8ID3 - chains B and S of the 5 polymer chains in the assembly; structure by electron microscopy, 3.10 A resolution.

[Chain B]
Name: Guanine nucleotide-binding protein G(I)/G(S)/G(T) subunit beta-1
From: Homo sapiens
UniProtKB: P62873 (GBB1_HUMAN); residues 2-340 here = UniProt positions 2-340
Amino-acid sequence (339 residues; numbered 2 to 340; the number before each row is that of its first residue):
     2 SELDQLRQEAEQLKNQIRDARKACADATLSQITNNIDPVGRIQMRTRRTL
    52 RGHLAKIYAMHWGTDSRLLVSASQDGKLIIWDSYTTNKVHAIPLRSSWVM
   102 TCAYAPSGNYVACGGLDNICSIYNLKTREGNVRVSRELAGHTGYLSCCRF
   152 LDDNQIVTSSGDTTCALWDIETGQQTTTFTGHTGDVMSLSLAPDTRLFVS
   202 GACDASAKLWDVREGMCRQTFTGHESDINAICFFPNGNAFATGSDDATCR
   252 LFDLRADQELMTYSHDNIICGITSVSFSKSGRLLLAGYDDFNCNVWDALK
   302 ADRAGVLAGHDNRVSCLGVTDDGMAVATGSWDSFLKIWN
UniProt features mapped onto this chain:
  - modified residue: Ser2 (N-acetylserine), His266 (Phosphohistidine)
  - natural variant: Leu30 (L30F: In MRD42; uncertain significance), Arg52 (R52G: In MRD42), Gly64 (G64V: In MRD42), Asp76 (D76E: In MRD42; D76G: In MRD42), Gly77 (G77S: In MRD42), Lys78 (K78R: In MRD42), Ile80 (I80N: In MRD42; I80T: In MRD42), His91 (H91R: In MRD42; uncertain significance), Ala92 (A92T: In MRD42), Pro94 (P94S: In MRD42), Leu95 (L95P: In MRD42), Arg96 (R96L: In MRD42), 5 further natural variant entries in UniProt

[Chain S]
Name: scFv16
From: Homo sapiens
Notes: antibody fragment or engineered binder
Amino-acid sequence (285 residues; row label = number of the first residue in the row; numbers below 1 keep their minus sign (Met-36 is residue -36)):
   -36 MLLVNQSHQGFNKEHTSKMVSAIVLYVLLAAAAHSAFAVQLVESGGGLVQ
    14 PGGSRKLSCSASGFAFSSFGMHWVRQAPEKGLEWVAYISSGSGTIYYADT
    64 VKGRFTISRDDPKNTLFLQMTSLRSEDTAMYYCVRSIYYYGSSPFDFWGQ
   114 GTTLTVSAGGGGSGGGGSGGGGSADIVMTQATSSVPVTPGESVSISCRSS
   164 KSLLHSNGNTYLYWFLQRPGQSPQLLIYRMSNLASGVPDRFSGSGSGTAF
   214 TLTISRLEAEDVGVYYCMQHLEYPLTFGAGTKLEL
Unresolved in the structure: -36 to 1, 121-137, 248
Disulfide bonds: Cys160-Cys230

[How chain B and chain S interact]
Pairs across the interface - 12 pairs, chain B then chain S:
  Asp66(B) with Tyr103(S)
  Arg68(B) with Tyr103(S)
  Leu69(B) with Tyr103(S), hydrophobic
  Val90(B) with Tyr102(S), hydrophobic
  Arg129(B) with Val2(S); Arg98(S), hydrogen bond (backbone-side chain); Ser198(S)
  Glu130(B) with Gly26(S); Phe27(S); Ala28(S), hydrogen bond (backbone-backbone); Phe32(S)
  Gly131(B) with Phe32(S)
Interface residues without a listed pair, chain B (10 interface residues in all): Asp83, His91, Asn132
Interface residues without a listed pair, chain S (11 interface residues in all): Ile100, Asp109

[Summary]
10 residues of chain B face 11 of chain S across their interface; the contacts include 2 hydrogen bonds. Polar
contacts include Arg129(B)-Arg98(S) and Glu130(B)-Ala28(S).
Here chain B is Guanine nucleotide-binding protein G(I)/G(S)/G(T) subunit beta-1 and chain S is scFv16, both
from Homo sapiens. Entry 8ID3 (Cryo-EM structure of the 9-hydroxystearic acid bound GPR120-Gi complex) was
determined by electron microscopy (same publication as 8ID4, 8ID6, 8ID8, 8ID9 and 8G59).
